6H6D - chains A and B of the 3 polymer chains in the assembly; structure by X-ray diffraction, 2.40 A resolution.

[Chain A]
Name: H-2 class I histocompatibility antigen, D-B alpha chain
Organism: Mus musculus
UniProt: P01899 (HA11_MOUSE); residues 1-338 here correspond to UniProt positions 25-362 (UniProt number = residue number + 24)
Amino-acid sequence (338 residues; row label = number of the first residue in the row):
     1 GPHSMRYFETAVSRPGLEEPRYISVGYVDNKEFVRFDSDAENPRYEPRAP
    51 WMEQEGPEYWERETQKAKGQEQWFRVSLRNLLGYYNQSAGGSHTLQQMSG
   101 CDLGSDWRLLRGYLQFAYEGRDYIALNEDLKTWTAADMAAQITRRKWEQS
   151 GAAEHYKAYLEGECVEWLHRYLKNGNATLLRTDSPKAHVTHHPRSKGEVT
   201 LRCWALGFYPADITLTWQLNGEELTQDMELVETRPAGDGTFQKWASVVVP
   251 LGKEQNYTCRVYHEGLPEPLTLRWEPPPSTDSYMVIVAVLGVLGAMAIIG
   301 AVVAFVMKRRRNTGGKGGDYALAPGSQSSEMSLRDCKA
Unresolved in the structure: 176-179, 277-338
Disulfide bonds: Cys101-Cys164, Cys203-Cys259

[Chain B]
Name: Beta-2-microglobulin
Organism: Mus musculus
UniProt: P01887 (B2MG_MOUSE); residues 1-99 here correspond to UniProt positions 21-119 (UniProt number = residue number + 20)
Amino-acid sequence (99 residues; each row starts with the number of its first residue):
     1 IQKTPQIQVYSRHPPENGKPNILNCYVTQFHPPHIEIQMLKNGKKIPKVE
    51 MSDMSFSKDWSFYILAHTEFTPTETDTYACRVKHDSMAEPKTVYWDRDM
Differences from the reference sequence: variant Asp85 (Ala105 in P01887)
Disulfide bonds: Cys25-Cys80

[Interface between chain A and chain B]
Contacting residue pairs (50; chain A residue first):
  Phe8(A) - Phe56(B)
  Phe8(A) - Ser57(B)
  Glu9(A) - Phe56(B)
  Thr10(A) - Phe56(B)
  Arg14(A) - His34(B)
  Tyr27(A) - Ser55(B)
  Arg35(A) - Asp53(B)  salt bridge
  Arg35(A) - Met54(B)  hydrogen bond (side chain-backbone)
  Arg35(A) - Ser55(B)
  Arg48(A) - Asp53(B)  salt bridge
  Thr94(A) - His31(B)
  Thr94(A) - Pro33(B)
  Gln96(A) - Phe56(B)
  Gln96(A) - Trp60(B)  hydrogen bond (side chain-backbone)
  Gln96(A) - Phe62(B)
  Gln97(A) - Phe56(B)
  Met98(A) - Phe56(B)  hydrophobic
  Met98(A) - Lys58(B)
  Met98(A) - Trp60(B)  hydrophobic
  Gln115(A) - Trp60(B)
  Phe116(A) - Trp60(B)
  Ala117(A) - Trp60(B)
  Glu119(A) - His31(B)  hydrogen bond (backbone-side chain)
  Gly120(A) - Lys3(B)  hydrogen bond (backbone-side chain)
  Gly120(A) - His31(B)
  Gly120(A) - Trp60(B)
  Arg121(A) - Ile1(B)
  Asp122(A) - Trp60(B)  hydrogen bond
  His192(A) - Asp98(B)  salt bridge
  Arg202(A) - Asp98(B)  hydrogen bond (side chain-backbone)
  Arg202(A) - Met99(B)
  Trp204(A) - Asp98(B)
  Trp204(A) - Met99(B)
  Val231(A) - Gln8(B)
  Glu232(A) - Gln8(B)  hydrogen bond (backbone-side chain)
  Thr233(A) - Tyr26(B)
  Arg234(A) - Gln8(B)  hydrogen bond
  Arg234(A) - Tyr10(B)
  Arg234(A) - Met99(B)  hydrogen bond (side chain-backbone)
  Pro235(A) - Tyr10(B)  hydrogen bond (backbone-side chain)
  Pro235(A) - Asn24(B)
  Pro235(A) - Tyr26(B)
  Ala236(A) - Arg12(B)  hydrogen bond (backbone-side chain)
  Ala236(A) - Asn24(B)  hydrogen bond (backbone-side chain)
  Gly237(A) - Arg12(B)  hydrogen bond (backbone-side chain)
  Asp238(A) - Arg12(B)
  Gln242(A) - Tyr10(B)
  Gln242(A) - Ser11(B)  hydrogen bond (side chain-backbone)
  Gln242(A) - Arg12(B)  hydrogen bond (side chain-backbone)
  Trp244(A) - Met99(B)  hydrogen bond (side chain-backbone)
Also at the interface, not in a pair above, chain A (34 interface residues in all): Val12, Glu32, Leu206
Also at the interface, not in a pair above, chain B (26 interface residues in all): Pro14, Asp59, Tyr63, Leu65, Arg97

[In short]
The interface between chain A and chain B involves 34 residues on one side and 26 on the other; the contacts
include 16 hydrogen bonds and 3 salt bridges. Polar contacts include Arg35(A)-Asp53(B), Arg48(A)-Asp53(B) and
His192(A)-Asp98(B).
Here chain A is H-2 class I histocompatibility antigen, D-B alpha chain and chain B is Beta-2-microglobulin,
both from Mus musculus. Entry 6H6D (Crystal structures of the murine class I major histocompatibility complex
H-2Db in complex with adenovirus-derived peptide ...) was determined by X-ray diffraction.
